PDB entry 4U7B | X-ray diffraction, 3.09 A resolution | chains C and B of the 6 polymer chains in the assembly

== Chain C ==
Molecule: 25-nt DNA strand
Sequence (25 nucleotides; each row starts with the number of its first residue):
     4 GGTGTACAAG TATGAAATGT CGTTT

== Chain B ==
Protein: Mariner Mos1 transposase
Organism: Drosophila mauritiana
Notes: EC 3.1.-.-
UniProt: Q7JQ07 (MOS1T_DROMA); residue numbers follow UniProt; this construct covers 4-345
Sequence (342 residues; each row starts with the number of its first residue):
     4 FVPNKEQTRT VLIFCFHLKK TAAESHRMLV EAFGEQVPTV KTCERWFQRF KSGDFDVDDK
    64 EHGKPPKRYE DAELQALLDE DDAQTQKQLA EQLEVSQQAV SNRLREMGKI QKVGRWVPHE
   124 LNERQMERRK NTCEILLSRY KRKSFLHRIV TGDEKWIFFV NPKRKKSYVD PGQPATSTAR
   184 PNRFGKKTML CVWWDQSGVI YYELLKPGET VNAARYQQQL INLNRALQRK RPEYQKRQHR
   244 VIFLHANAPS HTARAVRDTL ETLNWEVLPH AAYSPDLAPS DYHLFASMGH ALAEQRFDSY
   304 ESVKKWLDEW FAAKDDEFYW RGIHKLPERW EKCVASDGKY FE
Sequence notes: conflict Thr-45 (Lys in Q7JQ07), Asn-164 (Ser in Q7JQ07), Pro-210 (Arg in Q7JQ07), Ala-216 (Thr in Q7JQ07), Ala-249 (Asp in Q7JQ07), Phe-344 (Leu in Q7JQ07)
Swiss-Prot annotation at these positions:
  - DNA-binding region (H-T-H motif): Thr-24 to Ser-55, Gln-89 to Met-110
  - region: Ile-113 to Asn-125 (Linker)
  - binding site (Mg(2+)): Asp-156, Asp-284
  - site: Arg-48 (Important for base-specific DNA-binding), Gln-100 (Important for base-specific DNA-binding), Arg-118 (Important for base-specific DNA-binding), Arg-186 (Critical for target DNA recognition), His-293 (Important for base-specific DNA-binding)
Cystine bridges: Cys-136/Cys-336
Reported in the primary citation:
  - catalytic residues: Asp-156, Asp-284 (citing earlier work)
  - binding site for the 31-nt DNA strand: Pro-121, His-122, Tyr-276, Pro-278
  - specificity-determining residues: Pro-121

== Interface between chain C and chain B ==
Residue-residue contacts (12; chain C residue first):
  DG4(C) / Tyr-285(B)  sugar contact
  DG4(C) / Ala-289(B)  sugar contact
  DG4(C) / Ser-290(B)  phosphate contact
  DG4(C) / His-293(B)  base contact
  DG4(C) / Arg-324(B)  salt bridge to the phosphate
  DG4(C) / Lys-328(B)  salt bridge to the phosphate
  DG4(C) / Arg-332(B)  base contact
  DG5(C) / Ser-290(B)  phosphate contact
  DG5(C) / His-293(B)  hydrogen bond to the sugar
  DG5(C) / Lys-317(B)  salt bridge to the phosphate
  DG5(C) / Phe-321(B)  phosphate contact
  DT8(C) / Tyr-171(B)  hydrogen bond to the phosphate
Other interface residues (no listed pair), chain C (5 interface residues in all): DT6, DA9
Other interface residues (no listed pair), chain B (11 interface residues in all): His-286

== In short ==
5 residues of chain C and 11 residues of chain B are in contact; the contacts include 2 hydrogen bonds and 3
salt bridges. Among the polar pairs are DG5(C)/His-293(B), DT8(C)/Tyr-171(B) and DG4(C)/Arg-324(B). The paper
reports catalytic residues Asp-156(B) and Asp-284(B); a binding site for the 31-nt DNA strand at Pro-121(B),
His-122(B) and Tyr-276(B) among others.
Here chain C is a 25-nt DNA strand and chain B is Mariner Mos1 transposase (Drosophila mauritiana). Entry 4U7B
(Crystal structure of a pre-cleavage Mos1 transpososome) was determined by X-ray diffraction.
